Entry 6VMD (electron microscopy, 4.53 A resolution (low resolution: residue-level contacts below are approximate; hydrogen-bond / salt-bridge calls are withheld)); this record covers chains C and g of the 9 polymer chains in the assembly.

== Chain C ==
Name: ATP synthase subunit alpha, chloroplastic
Organism: Spinacia oleracea
Notes: EC 7.1.2.2
Reference sequence: P06450 (ATPA_SPIOL); residues 1-507 here = UniProt positions 1-507
Chain sequence (507 residues; each row starts with the number of its first residue):
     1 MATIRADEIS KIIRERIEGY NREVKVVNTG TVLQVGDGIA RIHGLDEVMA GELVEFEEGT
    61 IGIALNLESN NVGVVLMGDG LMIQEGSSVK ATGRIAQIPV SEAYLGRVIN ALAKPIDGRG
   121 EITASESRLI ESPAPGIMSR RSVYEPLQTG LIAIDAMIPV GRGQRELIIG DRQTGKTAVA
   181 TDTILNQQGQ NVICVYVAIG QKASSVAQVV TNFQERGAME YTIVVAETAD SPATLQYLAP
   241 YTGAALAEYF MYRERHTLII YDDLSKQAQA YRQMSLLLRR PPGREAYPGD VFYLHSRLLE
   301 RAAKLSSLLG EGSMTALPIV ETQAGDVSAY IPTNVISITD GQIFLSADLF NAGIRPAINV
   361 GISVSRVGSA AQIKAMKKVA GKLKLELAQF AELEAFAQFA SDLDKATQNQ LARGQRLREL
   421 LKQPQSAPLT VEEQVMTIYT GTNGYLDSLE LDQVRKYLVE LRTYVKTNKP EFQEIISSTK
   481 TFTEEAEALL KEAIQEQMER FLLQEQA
Not modelled in the structure: 1-4, 505-507
Ligand contacts: ATP (adenosine-5'-triphosphate): D171, Q173, T174, G175, K176, T177, A178, Q201, F350, R355, Q423, P424, Q425
Swiss-Prot annotation at these positions:
  - binding site (ATP): G170 to T177
  - site: S363 (Required for activity)

== Chain g ==
Name: ATP synthase gamma chain, chloroplastic
Organism: Spinacia oleracea
Reference sequence: P05435 (ATPG_SPIOL); residue numbers follow UniProt; this construct covers 1-364
Chain sequence (364 residues; each row starts with the number of its first residue):
     1 MACSLSFSSS VSTFHLPTTT QSTQAPPNNA TTLPTTNPIQ CANLRELRDR IGSVKNTQKI
    61 TEAMKLVAAA KVRRAQEAVV NGRPFSETLV EVLYNMNEQL QTEDVDVPLT KIRTVKKVAL
   121 MVVTGDRGLC GGFNNMLLKK AESRIAELKK LGVDYTIISI GKKGNTYFIR RPEIPVDRYF
   181 DGTNLPTAKE AQAIADDVFS LFVSEEVDKV EMLYTKFVSL VKSDPVIHTL LPLSPKGEIC
   241 DINGKCVDAA EDELFRLTTK EGKLTVERDM IKTETPAFSP ILEFEQDPAQ ILDALLPLYL
   301 NSQILRALQE SLASELAARM TAMSNATDNA NELKKTLSIN YNRARQAKIT GEILEIVAGA
   361 NACV
Not modelled in the structure: 1-40, 364
Disulfide bonds: C240-C246
Swiss-Prot annotation at these positions:
  - active site: C130

== Chain C / chain g interface ==
Pairs across the interface (16; chain C residue first):
  R279(C) - A360(g)
  R279(C) - C363(g)
  G283(C) - I353(g)
  E285(C) - I349(g)
  E285(C) - I353(g)
  A286(C) - I353(g)
  A286(C) - I356(g)
  D326(C) - R48(g)
  S328(C) - R345(g)
  E394(C) - K59(g)
  F396(C) - A63(g)
  F399(C) - M64(g)
  F399(C) - V67(g)
  D402(C) - K71(g)
  D402(C) - R74(g)
  L403(C) - V67(g)
Interface residues without a listed pair, chain C (15 interface residues in all): P282, R284, G325, A395
Interface residues without a listed pair, chain g (15 interface residues in all): E62, L66

== Overview ==
The chain C/chain g interface involves 15 residues from each chain. Bound to chain C: ATP. Curated annotation
(UniProt) lists 8 ATP-binding residues on chain C; active-site residue C130(g) on chain g.
Chain C is ATP synthase subunit alpha, chloroplastic and chain g is ATP synthase gamma chain, chloroplastic,
both from Spinacia oleracea; the structure, Chloroplast ATP synthase (C1, CF1), was determined by electron
microscopy together with 6VM1, 6VM4, 6VMB, 6VMG, 6VOF, 6VOG and 8 further entries from the same study.
